Entry 5CWS (X-ray diffraction, 3.77 A resolution); this record covers chains C and D of the 6 polymer chains in the assembly.

# Chain C
Protein: Nucleoporin NSP1
From: Chaetomium thermophilum (strain DSM 1495 / CBS 144.50 / IMI 039719)
UniProtKB: G0SBQ3 (NSP1_CHATD); numbering as in UniProt (aligned over 467-674)
Sequence (208 residues; numbered 467 to 674; the number before each row is that of its first residue):
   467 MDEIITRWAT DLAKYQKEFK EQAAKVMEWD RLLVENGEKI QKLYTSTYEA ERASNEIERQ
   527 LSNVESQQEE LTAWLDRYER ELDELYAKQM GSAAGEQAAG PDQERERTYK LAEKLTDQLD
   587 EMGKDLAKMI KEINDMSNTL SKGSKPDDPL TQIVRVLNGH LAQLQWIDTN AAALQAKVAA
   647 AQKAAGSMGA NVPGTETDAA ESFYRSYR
Disordered / not traced: 558-571, 650-674

# Chain D
Protein: Nucleoporin NUP49
From: Chaetomium thermophilum
UniProtKB: G0S4X2 (NUP49_CHATD); the author numbering skips numbers that UniProt does not, so the offset changes along the chain: 246-414 = UniProt 246-414; 417-472 = UniProt 415-470
Sequence (227 residues; each row starts with the number of its first residue; note: 2 numbers in that range are skipped by the numbering (no residue carries them; nothing is unmodelled there)):
   244 MSEALQQEIA KIDEEIQKCI RDKEAVDAFL PAHGEQLAAI PTDVNFVTRK SEGAHNALSS
   304 DILAIDQLRE LVKQDADNAR LSFKAIDNLK LPMQYHQAGL WSKQMGGAGT AGASGASADA
   364 DGQSNADLIS YFSKTADEME EMMKKFEKTI TEIEAHLTGV EAHAMAMQNV A
   417 AQSRNAAQGG VDERVYELAA VLREFEESIL KVAGVVGGVK EGVTELQLRD FMGHGS
Disordered / not traced: 244, 335-366, 417-426, 469-472
Sequence notes: initiating methionine (244); expression tag (245)

# Chain C / chain D interface
Contacting residue pairs (72; chain C residue first):
  Ile470(C) - Ile252(D)  hydrophobic
  Trp474(C) - Ile252(D)  hydrophobic
  Trp474(C) - Ile255(D)  hydrophobic
  Trp474(C) - Asp256(D)  hydrogen bond
  Tyr481(C) - Ile263(D)  hydrophobic
  Glu484(C) - Lys266(D)  salt bridge
  Glu484(C) - Asp270(D)
  Gln488(C) - Lys266(D)
  Gln488(C) - Val269(D)
  Gln488(C) - Asp270(D)  hydrogen bond
  Trp495(C) - Leu273(D)  hydrophobic
  Trp495(C) - His276(D)
  Trp495(C) - Gly277(D)
  Trp495(C) - Leu280(D)  hydrophobic
  Leu499(C) - Leu280(D)  hydrophobic
  Asn502(C) - Ile283(D)
  Asn502(C) - Pro284(D)
  Asn502(C) - Val287(D)
  Ile506(C) - Val287(D)  hydrophobic
  Leu509(C) - Val290(D)  hydrophobic
  Leu509(C) - Thr291(D)
  Ser512(C) - His298(D)  hydrogen bond (backbone-side chain)
  Ala516(C) - His298(D)
  Ala516(C) - Leu301(D)
  Ser520(C) - Leu301(D)
  Ile523(C) - Leu301(D)
  Ile523(C) - Ile305(D)  hydrophobic
  Ile523(C) - Ile308(D)  hydrophobic
  Gln526(C) - Ile308(D)
  Gln526(C) - Arg312(D)  hydrogen bond
  Leu527(C) - Ile308(D)  hydrophobic
  Val530(C) - Leu311(D)
  Gln533(C) - Val315(D)
  Gln534(C) - Val315(D)
  Leu537(C) - Val315(D)  hydrophobic
  Leu537(C) - Ala319(D)  hydrophobic
  Tyr544(C) - Ala322(D)
  Tyr544(C) - Phe326(D)  hydrophobic
  Glu547(C) - Phe326(D)
  Glu547(C) - Ile329(D)
  Glu547(C) - Lys333(D)  salt bridge
  Glu550(C) - Lys333(D)  salt bridge
  Leu551(C) - Leu332(D)  hydrophobic
  Lys554(C) - Lys333(D)
  Tyr575(C) - Phe375(D)  hydrophobic
  Thr582(C) - Met382(D)
  Leu585(C) - Met382(D)  hydrophobic
  Leu585(C) - Met386(D)  hydrophobic
  Leu585(C) - Phe389(D)
  Gly589(C) - Phe389(D)
  Leu592(C) - Thr392(D)
  Leu592(C) - Ile396(D)  hydrophobic
  Met595(C) - Ile396(D)  hydrophobic
  Ile599(C) - Ile396(D)  hydrophobic
  Ile599(C) - Leu400(D)  hydrophobic
  Leu606(C) - Met410(D)  hydrophobic
  Leu616(C) - Arg430(D)
  Ile619(C) - Leu434(D)  hydrophobic
  Leu623(C) - Val437(D)  hydrophobic
  Leu623(C) - Phe441(D)  hydrophobic
  Leu630(C) - Ser444(D)
  Leu630(C) - Ile445(D)  hydrophobic
  Leu630(C) - Val448(D)  hydrophobic
  Ile633(C) - Val448(D)  hydrophobic
  Ala637(C) - Val451(D)  hydrophobic
  Ala637(C) - Val455(D)
  Leu640(C) - Val455(D)  hydrophobic
  Gln641(C) - Gly454(D)
  Gln641(C) - Val455(D)  hydrogen bond (side chain-backbone)
  Ala647(C) - Leu462(D)  hydrophobic
  Ala647(C) - Arg465(D)
  Gln648(C) - Leu462(D)
Interface residues without a listed pair, chain C (54 interface residues in all): Leu498, Lys505, Leu581, Met588, Ile596, Ser607, Leu627, Asp634, Ala638, Val644, Lys649
Interface residues without a listed pair, chain D (63 interface residues in all): Ile259, Ser294, Asp304, Lys316, Arg323, Ser325, Asp330, Ile393, His399, His406, Leu438, Val452, Gly458, Val459

# In short
The interface between chain C and chain D involves 54 residues on one side and 63 on the other, with 5
hydrogen bonds and 3 salt bridges. Among the polar pairs are Glu484(C)-Lys266(D), Glu547(C)-Lys333(D) and
Glu550(C)-Lys333(D).
Chain C is Nucleoporin NSP1 (Chaetomium thermophilum (strain DSM 1495 / CBS 144.50 / IMI 039719)) and chain D
is Nucleoporin NUP49 (Chaetomium thermophilum); the structure, Crystal structure of the intact Chaetomium
thermophilum Nsp1-Nup49-Nup57 channel nucleoporin heterotrimer bound to its Nic96 nuclear ..., was determined
by X-ray diffraction (same publication as 4JO7, 4JO9 and 5CWW).
